Entry 6P71 (X-ray diffraction, 2.92 A resolution); this record covers chains D and F of the 9 polymer chains in the assembly.

== Chain D ==
Name: DNA-directed RNA polymerase subunit beta'
Organism: Thermus thermophilus
Notes: EC 2.7.7.6
UniProtKB: Q8RQE8 (RPOC_THET8); residue numbers follow UniProt; this construct covers 1-1524
Amino-acid sequence (1524 residues; row label = number of the first residue in the row):
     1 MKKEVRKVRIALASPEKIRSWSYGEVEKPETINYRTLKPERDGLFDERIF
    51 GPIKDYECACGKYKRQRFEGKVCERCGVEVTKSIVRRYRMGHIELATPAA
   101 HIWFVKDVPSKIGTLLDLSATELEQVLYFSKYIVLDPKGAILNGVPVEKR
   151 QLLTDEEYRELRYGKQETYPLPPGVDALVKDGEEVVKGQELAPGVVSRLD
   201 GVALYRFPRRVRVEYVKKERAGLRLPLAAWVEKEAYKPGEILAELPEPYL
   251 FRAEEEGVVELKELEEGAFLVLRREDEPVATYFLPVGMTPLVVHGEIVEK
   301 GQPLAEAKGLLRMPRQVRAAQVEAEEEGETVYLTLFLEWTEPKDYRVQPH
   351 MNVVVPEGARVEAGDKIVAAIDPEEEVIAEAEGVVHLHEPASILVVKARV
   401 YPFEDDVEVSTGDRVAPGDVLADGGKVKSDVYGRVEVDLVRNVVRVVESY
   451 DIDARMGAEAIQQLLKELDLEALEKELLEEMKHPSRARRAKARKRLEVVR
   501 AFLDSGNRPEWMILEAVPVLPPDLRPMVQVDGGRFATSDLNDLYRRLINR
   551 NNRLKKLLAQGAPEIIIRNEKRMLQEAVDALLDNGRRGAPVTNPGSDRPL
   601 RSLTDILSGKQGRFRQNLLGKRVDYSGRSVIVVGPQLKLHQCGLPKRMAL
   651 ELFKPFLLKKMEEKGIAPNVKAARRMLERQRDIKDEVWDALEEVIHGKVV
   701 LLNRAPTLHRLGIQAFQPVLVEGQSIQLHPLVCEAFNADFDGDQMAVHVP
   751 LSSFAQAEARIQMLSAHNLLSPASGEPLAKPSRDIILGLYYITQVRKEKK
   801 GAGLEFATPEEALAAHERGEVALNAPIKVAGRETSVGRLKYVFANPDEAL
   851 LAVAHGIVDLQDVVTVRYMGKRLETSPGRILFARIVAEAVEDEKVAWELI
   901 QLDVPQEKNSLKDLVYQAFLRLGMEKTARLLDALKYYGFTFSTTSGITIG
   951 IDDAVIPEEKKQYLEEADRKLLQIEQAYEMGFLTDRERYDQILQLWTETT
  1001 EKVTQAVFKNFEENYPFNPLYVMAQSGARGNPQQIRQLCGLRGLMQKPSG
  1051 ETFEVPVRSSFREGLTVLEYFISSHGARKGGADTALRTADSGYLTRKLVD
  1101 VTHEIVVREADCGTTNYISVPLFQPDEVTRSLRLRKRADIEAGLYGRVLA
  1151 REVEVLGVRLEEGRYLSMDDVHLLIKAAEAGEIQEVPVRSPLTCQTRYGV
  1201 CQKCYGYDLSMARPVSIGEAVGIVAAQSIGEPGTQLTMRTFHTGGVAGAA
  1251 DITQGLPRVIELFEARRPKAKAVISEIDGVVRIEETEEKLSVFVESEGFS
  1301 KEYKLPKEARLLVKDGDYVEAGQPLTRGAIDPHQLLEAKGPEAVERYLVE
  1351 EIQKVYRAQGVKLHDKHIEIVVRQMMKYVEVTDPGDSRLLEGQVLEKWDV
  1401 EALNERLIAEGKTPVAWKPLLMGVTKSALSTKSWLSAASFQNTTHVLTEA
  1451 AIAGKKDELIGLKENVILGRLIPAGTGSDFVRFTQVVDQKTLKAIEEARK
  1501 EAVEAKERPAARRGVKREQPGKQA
Unresolved in the structure: 1-2, 1503-1524
Metal / ion sites: Zn2+ site 1: C58, C60, C73, C76; Mg2+ site 1: D739, D741, D743 (shared with 1 residue of chain I); Mg2+ site 2: D739 (together with UTP); Zn2+ site 2: C1112, C1194, C1201, C1204
Ligand contacts: UTP (uridine 5'-triphosphate): R704, P706, N737, D739, D741, R783, R1029, Q1235, M1238, R1239, H1242

== Chain F ==
Name: RNA polymerase sigma factor SigA
Organism: Thermus thermophilus
UniProtKB: Q72L95 (SIGA_THET2); residues 1-423 here = UniProt positions 1-423
Amino-acid sequence (423 residues; row label = number of the first residue in the row):
     1 MKKSKRKNAQAQEAQETEVLVQEEAEELPEFPEGEPDPDLEDPDLTLEDD
    51 LLDLPEEGEGLDLEEEEEDLPIPKISTSDPVRQYLHEIGQVPLLTLEEEV
   101 ELARKVEEGMEAIKKLSEITGLDPDLIREVVRAKILGSARVRHIPGLKET
   151 LDPKTVEEIDQKLKSLPKEHKRYLHIAREGEAARQHLIEANLRLVVSIAK
   201 KYTGRGLSFLDLIQEGNQGLIRAVEKFEYKRRFKFSTYATWWIRQAINRA
   251 IADQARTIRIPVHMVETINKLSRTARQLQQELGREPTYEEIAEAMGPGWD
   301 AKRVEETLKIAQEPVSLETPIGDEKDSFYGDFIPDEHLPSPVDAATQSLL
   351 SEELEKALSKLSEREAMVLKLRKGLIDGREHTLEEVGAFFGVTRERIRQI
   401 ENKALRKLKYHESRTRKLRDFLD
Unresolved in the structure: 1-77
Differences from the reference sequence: conflict T46 (Ala in Q72L95)
Curated features (UniProtKB/Swiss-Prot):
  - DNA-binding region: L383 to N402 (H-T-H motif)
  - region: S78 to I113 (Sigma-70 factor domain-1)
  - motif: D211 to Q214 (Interaction with polymerase core subunit RpoC)

== Chain D / chain F interface ==
Pairs across the interface - 141 pairs, chain D then chain F:
  E30(D) with R259(F)
  T31(D) with T257(F), hydrogen bond (side chain-backbone); I258(F)
  I32(D) with I258(F)
  Y34(D) with I258(F), hydrophobic; R259(F); P261(F); M264(F); I310(F), hydrophobic
  I53(D) with H337(F)
  K64(D) with D377(F); G378(F)
  R65(D) with G374(F), hydrogen bond (side chain-backbone); L375(F); G378(F)
  R67(D) with I376(F)
  S83(D) with H337(F), hydrogen bond
  I84(D) with L338(F), hydrophobic
  Y128(D) with Q83(F)
  F129(D) with Q83(F); E87(F)
  S130(D) with Q83(F), hydrogen bond
  R159(D) with Q90(F)
  R162(D) with S138(F)
  R206(D) with E101(F), salt bridge
  F207(D) with E97(F); E98(F); E101(F)
  R209(D) with E97(F), salt bridge
  H350(D) with R232(F)
  N352(D) with R104(F)
  I371(D) with Y229(F), hydrophobic; K230(F); R232(F)
  D372(D) with R232(F), salt bridge
  A391(D) with E97(F)
  D405(D) with K168(F); R172(F)
  D406(D) with K168(F); K171(F), salt bridge; R172(F), salt bridge
  V407(D) with K171(F), hydrogen bond (backbone-side chain); R172(F); H175(F)
  E408(D) with K164(F); K171(F), salt bridge
  V409(D) with H175(F)
  S410(D) with L174(F); H175(F); R178(F)
  T411(D) with H175(F); R178(F), hydrogen bond (backbone-side chain)
  D413(D) with K164(F), salt bridge; R178(F), salt bridge
  R434(D) with I135(F), hydrogen bond (side chain-backbone)
  V437(D) with H175(F)
  L439(D) with R172(F)
  P526(D) with L317(F), hydrophobic
  M527(D) with T257(F); I258(F), hydrophobic
  V530(D) with Y329(F); I333(F), hydrophobic
  G532(D) with K309(F)
  R534(D) with Q312(F); E313(F)
  F535(D) with P314(F); V315(F), hydrogen bond (backbone-backbone)
  A536(D) with V315(F); L317(F), hydrophobic
  T537(D) with V315(F), hydrogen bond (backbone-backbone); S316(F); L317(F), hydrogen bond (backbone-backbone)
  S538(D) with L317(F); E318(F), hydrogen bond
  D539(D) with S316(F), hydrogen bond; E318(F), hydrogen bond (backbone-side chain)
  D542(D) with T257(F), hydrogen bond
  R545(D) with Q254(F), hydrogen bond (side chain-backbone); R256(F); T257(F)
  N549(D) with Q254(F)
  R550(D) with S208(F), hydrogen bond; D211(F), salt bridge
  R553(D) with D211(F), salt bridge; Q214(F); E215(F), salt bridge; Q218(F)
  K555(D) with R142(F), hydrogen bond (backbone-side chain)
  K556(D) with Q218(F)
  L557(D) with Q214(F); I221(F), hydrophobic
  L558(D) with R140(F); R142(F)
  A559(D) with E129(F); I144(F), hydrophobic
  Q560(D) with R132(F); R184(F), hydrogen bond (backbone-side chain); R222(F)
  G561(D) with R132(F); R140(F); R184(F); Q185(F), hydrogen bond (backbone-side chain)
  A562(D) with R140(F), hydrogen bond (backbone-side chain); I221(F), hydrophobic
  P563(D) with Q185(F); I188(F), hydrophobic; E189(F)
  E564(D) with R140(F), salt bridge
  I565(D) with V91(F), hydrophobic; E189(F); L192(F), hydrophobic
  I566(D) with I188(F), hydrophobic; L192(F), hydrophobic; Q214(F); N217(F)
  I567(D) with R140(F)
  R568(D) with E87(F), salt bridge
  N569(D) with Y84(F); Q214(F), hydrogen bond
  E570(D) with Q214(F), hydrogen bond
  R572(D) with P80(F); Q83(F), hydrogen bond; E87(F), salt bridge
  M573(D) with L210(F), hydrophobic; D211(F); Q214(F)
  E576(D) with P80(F)
  R598(D) with S316(F), hydrogen bond; E318(F); P320(F)
  R601(D) with E318(F); F328(F)
  Q611(D) with K325(F); D326(F); F328(F)
  N669(D) with D420(F), hydrogen bond
  K671(D) with T346(F); D420(F); D423(F), salt bridge
  R674(D) with V342(F)
  R675(D) with D420(F)
Other interface residues (no listed pair), chain D (85 interface residues in all): D55, F68, Y163, P349, E375, G412, V528, G533, P594, A672
Other interface residues (no listed pair), chain F (89 interface residues in all): I88, L96, V100, K134, L136, G137, P145, I176, E179, G206, I213, A255, I260, T319, S327

== In short ==
85 residues of chain D and 89 residues of chain F are in contact, with 25 hydrogen bonds and 15 salt bridges.
Polar pairs include R206(D)-E101(F), R209(D)-E97(F) and D372(D)-R232(F). Bound to chain D: UTP.
Chain D is DNA-directed RNA polymerase subunit beta' and chain F is RNA polymerase sigma factor SigA, both
from Thermus thermophilus; the structure, X-ray crystal structure of a bacterial reiterative transcription
complex of pyrBI promoter, was determined by X-ray diffraction together with 6OVR, 6OVY, 6OW3, 6OY5, 6OY6,
6OY7 and 6P70 from the same study.
